Entry 1UPA (X-ray diffraction, 2.35 A resolution); this record covers chains A and B of the 4 polymer chains in the assembly.

Chain A (and B):
Molecule: Carboxyethylarginine synthase
From: Streptomyces clavuligerus
Notes: chain B of this document is another copy of the same molecule, construct and numbering; everything in this record applies to it too
UniProt: Q9LCV9 (Q9LCV9); residues 1-573 here = UniProt positions 1-573
Amino-acid sequence (573 residues; numbered 1 to 573; the number before each row is that of its first residue):
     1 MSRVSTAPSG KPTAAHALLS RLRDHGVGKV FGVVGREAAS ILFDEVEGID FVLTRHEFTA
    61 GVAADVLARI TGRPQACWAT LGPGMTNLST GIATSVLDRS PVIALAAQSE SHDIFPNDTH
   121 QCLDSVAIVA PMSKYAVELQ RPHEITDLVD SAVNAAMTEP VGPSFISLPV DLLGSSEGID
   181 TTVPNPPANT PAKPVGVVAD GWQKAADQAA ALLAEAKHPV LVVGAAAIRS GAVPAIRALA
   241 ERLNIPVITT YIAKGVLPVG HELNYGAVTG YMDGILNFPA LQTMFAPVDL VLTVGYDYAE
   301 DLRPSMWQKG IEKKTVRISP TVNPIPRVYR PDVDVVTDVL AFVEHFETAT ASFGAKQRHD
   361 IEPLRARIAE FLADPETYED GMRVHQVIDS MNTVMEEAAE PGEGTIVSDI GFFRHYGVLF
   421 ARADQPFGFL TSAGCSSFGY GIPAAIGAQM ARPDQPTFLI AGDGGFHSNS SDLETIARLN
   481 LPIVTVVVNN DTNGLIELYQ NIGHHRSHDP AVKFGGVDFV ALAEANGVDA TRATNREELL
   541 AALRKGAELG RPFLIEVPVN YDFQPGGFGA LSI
Not modelled in the structure: 1-11, 182-184, 573 (chain B: 1-11, 182-183, 573)
Modified positions: Mse1 (selenomethionine); Mse85, Mse132, Mse157, Mse272, Mse284, Mse306, Mse382, Mse391, Mse395, Mse450 (selenomethionine; parent Met)
Bound ions: Mg2+: Asp463, Asn490, Thr492 (together with thiamine diphosphate)
Small-molecule neighbours:
  - thiamine diphosphate (TPP), molecule 1: Val33, Val34, Gly35, Glu57, Thr80, Pro83, Gly84, Asn87, Gln121
  - thiamine diphosphate (TPP), molecule 2: Ile410, Gly411, Phe412, Phe413, Ser436, Ser437, Phe438, Gly462, Asp463, Gly464, Gly465, Asn490, Thr492, Asn493, Gly494, Leu495, Ile496, Tyr561
Swiss-Prot annotation at these positions:
  - binding site (substrate): Tyr271, Asp301, Arg414, His415, Leu571
  - binding site (thiamine diphosphate): Ile410 to Phe413, Ser436 to Phe438, Gly464, Gly465, Asn490 to Leu495, Tyr561
  - binding site (Mg(2+)): Asp463, Asn490, Thr492

Chain A / chain B interface:
Residue-residue contacts (174):
  Val34(A) - Ile496(B)
  Val34(A) - Ala511(B)  hydrophobic
  Gly35(A) - Ile496(B)
  Arg36(A) - Ile496(B)
  Arg36(A) - Tyr499(B)
  Ala38(A) - Ile496(B)  hydrophobic
  Ala38(A) - Gln500(B)
  Ala38(A) - His504(B)
  Ala39(A) - Tyr499(B)
  Ala39(A) - Gly503(B)
  Ala39(A) - His504(B)
  Ser40(A) - His504(B)
  Ile41(A) - His504(B)
  Leu42(A) - Gln500(B)
  Leu42(A) - His504(B)
  Leu42(A) - Arg506(B)
  Leu42(A) - His508(B)
  Phe43(A) - His508(B)
  Asp44(A) - Arg506(B)  salt bridge
  Asp44(A) - His508(B)
  Phe51(A) - Pro510(B)
  Phe51(A) - Ala511(B)  hydrophobic
  Leu53(A) - Pro510(B)
  Leu53(A) - Ala511(B)
  Leu53(A) - Val512(B)
  Leu53(A) - Lys513(B)
  Leu53(A) - Phe514(B)  hydrophobic
  Arg55(A) - Phe438(B)
  Arg55(A) - Asp463(B)  hydrogen bond (side chain-backbone)
  Arg55(A) - Gly464(B)
  Arg55(A) - His467(B)
  Arg55(A) - Ser468(B)
  Arg55(A) - Phe514(B)
  Arg55(A) - Val517(B)
  His56(A) - Ser468(B)
  Glu57(A) - Phe438(B)
  Pro83(A) - Thr90(B)
  Pro83(A) - Cys435(B)
  Pro83(A) - Ser437(B)
  Thr86(A) - Thr86(B)
  Thr86(A) - Ser89(B)
  Thr86(A) - Thr90(B)  hydrogen bond
  Asn87(A) - Thr90(B)  hydrogen bond
  Ser89(A) - Thr86(B)
  Thr90(A) - Thr86(B)  hydrogen bond
  Thr90(A) - Asn87(B)  hydrogen bond
  Ala93(A) - Leu123(B)  hydrophobic
  Val96(A) - Asn117(B)
  Leu97(A) - Asn117(B)
  Leu97(A) - Thr119(B)
  Leu97(A) - Cys122(B)
  Leu97(A) - Leu123(B)  hydrophobic
  Arg99(A) - Asn117(B)  hydrogen bond (side chain-backbone)
  Arg99(A) - Asp118(B)  salt bridge
  His112(A) - Arg327(B)  hydrogen bond (backbone-side chain)
  Asp113(A) - Tyr298(B)  hydrogen bond
  Asp113(A) - Val328(B)
  Phe115(A) - Ile325(B)  hydrophobic
  Phe115(A) - Arg327(B)
  Asn117(A) - Val96(B)
  Asn117(A) - Leu97(B)
  Asn117(A) - Arg99(B)  hydrogen bond (backbone-side chain)
  Asn117(A) - Pro131(B)  hydrogen bond (side chain-backbone)
  Asp118(A) - Arg99(B)  salt bridge
  Asp118(A) - Tyr298(B)
  Asp118(A) - Ala299(B)  hydrogen bond (backbone-backbone)
  Asp118(A) - Pro324(B)
  Thr119(A) - Leu97(B)
  Thr119(A) - Tyr298(B)
  His120(A) - Ala299(B)
  His120(A) - Asp301(B)  salt bridge
  His120(A) - Ala433(B)  hydrogen bond (side chain-backbone)
  His120(A) - Gly434(B)  hydrogen bond (side chain-backbone)
  His120(A) - Ser436(B)
  Gln121(A) - Leu97(B)
  Gln121(A) - Gly434(B)  hydrogen bond (backbone-backbone)
  Gln121(A) - Cys435(B)  hydrogen bond (side chain-backbone)
  Gln121(A) - Ser436(B)
  Cys122(A) - Leu97(B)
  Leu123(A) - Ala93(B)  hydrophobic
  Leu123(A) - Val96(B)  hydrophobic
  Leu123(A) - Leu97(B)  hydrophobic
  Ala127(A) - Ala127(B)
  Ala127(A) - Pro131(B)  hydrophobic
  Ile128(A) - Ile128(B)
  Ile128(A) - Pro131(B)  hydrophobic
  Ile128(A) - Mse132(B)  hydrophobic
  Pro131(A) - Asn117(B)  hydrogen bond (backbone-side chain)
  Pro131(A) - Ala127(B)  hydrophobic
  Mse132(A) - Ile128(B)  hydrophobic
  Tyr298(A) - Asp113(B)  hydrogen bond
  Tyr298(A) - Asp118(B)
  Tyr298(A) - Thr119(B)
  Ala299(A) - Asp118(B)  hydrogen bond (backbone-backbone)
  Ala299(A) - His120(B)  hydrogen bond (backbone-side chain)
  Asp301(A) - His120(B)  salt bridge
  Pro324(A) - Asp118(B)
  Ile325(A) - Phe115(B)  hydrophobic
  Arg327(A) - His112(B)  hydrogen bond (side chain-backbone)
  Arg327(A) - Phe115(B)
  Val328(A) - Asp113(B)
  Ala433(A) - His120(B)  hydrogen bond (backbone-side chain)
  Gly434(A) - His120(B)
  Gly434(A) - Gln121(B)  hydrogen bond (backbone-backbone)
  Cys435(A) - Pro83(B)
  Cys435(A) - Gln121(B)  hydrogen bond (backbone-side chain)
  Ser436(A) - His120(B)
  Ser436(A) - Gln121(B)  hydrogen bond (backbone-side chain)
  Ser437(A) - Pro83(B)
  Phe438(A) - Arg55(B)
  Phe438(A) - Glu57(B)
  Asp463(A) - Arg55(B)  hydrogen bond (backbone-side chain)
  Gly464(A) - Arg55(B)
  His467(A) - Arg55(B)
  His467(A) - Ser471(B)  hydrogen bond (backbone-side chain)
  His467(A) - Asn526(B)  hydrogen bond
  Ser468(A) - Arg55(B)
  Ser468(A) - His56(B)
  Ser470(A) - Ser471(B)  hydrogen bond
  Ser471(A) - His467(B)  hydrogen bond (side chain-backbone)
  Ser471(A) - Ser470(B)  hydrogen bond
  Glu474(A) - Phe514(B)
  Glu474(A) - Gly515(B)  hydrogen bond (side chain-backbone)
  Glu474(A) - Val517(B)
  Arg478(A) - Lys513(B)
  Arg478(A) - Phe514(B)
  Arg478(A) - Gly515(B)
  Ile496(A) - Val34(B)
  Ile496(A) - Gly35(B)
  Ile496(A) - Arg36(B)
  Ile496(A) - Ala38(B)  hydrophobic
  Tyr499(A) - Arg36(B)
  Tyr499(A) - Ala39(B)
  Gln500(A) - Ala38(B)
  Gln500(A) - Leu42(B)
  Gly503(A) - Ala39(B)
  His504(A) - Ala38(B)  hydrogen bond (side chain-backbone)
  His504(A) - Ala39(B)  hydrogen bond (side chain-backbone)
  His504(A) - Ser40(B)
  His504(A) - Ile41(B)
  His504(A) - Leu42(B)
  Arg506(A) - Leu42(B)
  Arg506(A) - Asp44(B)  salt bridge
  His508(A) - Leu42(B)
  His508(A) - Phe43(B)
  His508(A) - Asp44(B)
  Pro510(A) - Phe51(B)
  Pro510(A) - Leu53(B)
  Ala511(A) - Val34(B)  hydrophobic
  Ala511(A) - Phe51(B)  hydrophobic
  Ala511(A) - Leu53(B)
  Val512(A) - Leu53(B)
  Lys513(A) - Leu53(B)
  Lys513(A) - Arg478(B)
  Phe514(A) - Leu53(B)  hydrophobic
  Phe514(A) - Arg55(B)
  Phe514(A) - Glu474(B)
  Phe514(A) - Arg478(B)
  Gly515(A) - Glu474(B)  hydrogen bond (backbone-side chain)
  Gly515(A) - Arg478(B)
  Val517(A) - Arg55(B)
  Val517(A) - Glu474(B)
  Val517(A) - Ala525(B)
  Asp518(A) - Ala525(B)  hydrogen bond (backbone-backbone)
  Ala521(A) - Ala525(B)
  Leu522(A) - Leu522(B)  hydrophobic
  Leu522(A) - Ala525(B)
  Leu522(A) - Asn526(B)
  Ala525(A) - Val517(B)
  Ala525(A) - Asp518(B)  hydrogen bond (backbone-backbone)
  Ala525(A) - Leu522(B)
  Asn526(A) - His467(B)  hydrogen bond
  Asn526(A) - Gly516(B)
  Asn526(A) - Leu522(B)
Other interface residues (no listed pair), chain A (84 interface residues in all): Val33, Glu45, Thr54, Asp124, Asn493, Gly516
Other interface residues (no listed pair), chain B (83 interface residues in all): Val33, Thr54, Asp124, Asn493, Ala521

Summary:
Chain A and chain B form an interface of 84 and 83 residues respectively; the contacts include 37 hydrogen
bonds and 6 salt bridges. Among the polar pairs are Asp44(A)-Arg506(B), Arg99(A)-Asp118(B) and
His120(A)-Asp301(B). Ligands of chain A: thiamine diphosphate.
Both chains are Carboxyethylarginine synthase (Streptomyces clavuligerus). Entry 1UPA (Carboxyethylarginine
synthase from Streptomyces clavuligerus (SeMet structure)) was determined by X-ray diffraction (same
publication as 1UPB and 1UPC).
